3EGH - chains A and E of the 3 polymer chains in the assembly; structure by X-ray diffraction, 2.00 A resolution.

== Chain A ==
Name: Serine/threonine-protein phosphatase PP1-alpha catalytic subunit
Organism: Homo sapiens
Notes: EC 3.1.3.16
UniProtKB: P62136 (PP1A_HUMAN); residue numbers follow UniProt; this construct covers 7-330
Chain sequence (329 residues; each row starts with the number of its first residue):
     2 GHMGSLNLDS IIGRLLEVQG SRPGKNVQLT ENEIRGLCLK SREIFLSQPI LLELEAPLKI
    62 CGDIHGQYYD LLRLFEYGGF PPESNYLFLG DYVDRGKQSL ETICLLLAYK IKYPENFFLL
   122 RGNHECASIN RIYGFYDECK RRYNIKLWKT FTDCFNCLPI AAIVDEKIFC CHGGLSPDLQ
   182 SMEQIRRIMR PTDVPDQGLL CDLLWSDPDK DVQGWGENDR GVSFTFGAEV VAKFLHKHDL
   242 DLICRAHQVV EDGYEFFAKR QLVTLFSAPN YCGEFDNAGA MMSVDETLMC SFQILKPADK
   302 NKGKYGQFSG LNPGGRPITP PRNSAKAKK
Unresolved in the structure: 2-6, 301-330
Sequence notes: expression tag (2-6)
Ion coordination: Mn2+ site 1: Asp64, His66, Asp92, Asn124, His173, His248; Mn2+ site 2: Asp92, Asn124, His173, His248
Curated features (UniProtKB/Swiss-Prot):
  - active site: His125 (Proton donor)
  - binding site (Mn(2+)): Asp64, His66, Asp92, Asn124, His173, His248
  - modified residue: Ser22 (Phosphoserine), Lys305 (N6-acetyllysine), Tyr306 (Phosphotyrosine), Thr320 (Phosphothreonine), Ser325 (Phosphoserine)
  - mutagenesis: Pro50 (P50R: Promotes SMP complex formation), Ala57 (A57P: No effect on SMP complex formation), Glu184 (E184A: Promotes SMP complex formation), Arg188 (R188A: Abolishes SMP complex formation)
From the paper describing this entry:
  - mutagenesis - D71N: decreased catalytic activity on phosphorylase a
  - mutagenesis - D71N: unchanged catalytic activity on GluR1809-889

== Chain E ==
Name: nodularin R
Chain sequence (5 residues; numbered 1 to 5; the number before each row is that of its first residue):
     1 XRXEX
Modified / non-standard residues: ACB (3-methyl-beta-D-aspartic acid) at position 1, 1ZN ((2S,3S,4E,6E,8S,9S)-3-amino-9-methoxy-2,6,8-trimethyl-10-phenyldeca-4,6-dienoic acid) at position 3, MDH (N-methyldehydrobutyrine) at position 5; Glu4 (gamma-D-glutamic acid; FGA)
Glycans and other covalent adducts: covalent link ACB_1-MDH_5

== Chain A / chain E interface ==
Contacting residue pairs (22; chain A residue first):
  Arg96(A) with ACB_1(E), hydrogen bond (side chain-backbone); 1ZN_3(E); Glu4(E), hydrogen bond (side chain-backbone); MDH_5(E), hydrogen bond (side chain-backbone)
  Ser129(A) with 1ZN_3(E)
  Ile130(A) with 1ZN_3(E)
  Tyr134(A) with ACB_1(E), hydrogen bond (side chain-backbone); 1ZN_3(E)
  Val195(A) with 1ZN_3(E)
  Pro196(A) with 1ZN_3(E)
  Asp197(A) with 1ZN_3(E)
  Trp206(A) with 1ZN_3(E)
  Asp220(A) with Arg2(E)
  Arg221(A) with Arg2(E); 1ZN_3(E), hydrogen bond (side chain-backbone)
  Gly222(A) with 1ZN_3(E)
  Val223(A) with 1ZN_3(E)
  Tyr272(A) with Glu4(E), hydrogen bond (side chain-backbone)
  Cys273(A) with MDH_5(E)
  Glu275(A) with MDH_5(E)
  Phe276(A) with Glu4(E); MDH_5(E)
Other interface residues (no listed pair), chain A (20 interface residues in all): Asn124, His125, Cys127, His248

== In short ==
Chain A and chain E form an interface of 20 and 5 residues respectively, with 6 hydrogen bonds. Among the
polar pairs are Arg96(A)-ACB_1(E), Arg96(A)-Glu4(E) and Arg96(A)-MDH_5(E). The paper reports that D71N of
chain A reduces catalytic activity on phosphorylase a; D71N of chain A leaves catalytic activity on
GluR1809-889 unchanged.
Here chain A is Serine/threonine-protein phosphatase PP1-alpha catalytic subunit (Homo sapiens) and chain E is
nodularin R. Entry 3EGH (Crystal structure of a complex between Protein Phosphatase 1 alpha (PP1), the PP1
binding and PDZ ...) was determined by X-ray diffraction.
